2YIO - chain A; structure by X-ray diffraction, 2.43 A resolution.

Chain A:
Protein: Microneme antigen L2
From: Sarcocystis muris
UniProt: P81860 (MIA2_SARMU); residue numbers follow UniProt; this construct covers 1-138
Amino-acid sequence (138 residues; numbered 1 to 138; the number before each row is that of its first residue):
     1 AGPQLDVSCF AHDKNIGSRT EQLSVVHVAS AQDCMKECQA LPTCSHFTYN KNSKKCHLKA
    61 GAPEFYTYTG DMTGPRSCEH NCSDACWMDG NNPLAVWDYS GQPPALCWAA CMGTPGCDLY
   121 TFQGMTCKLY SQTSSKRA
Not modelled in the structure: 1-4, 133-138
Swiss-Prot annotation at these positions:
  - binding site (a carbohydrate): Ser18, Lys59, Tyr66, Asp71
Disulfides: Cys9-Cys78, Cys34-Cys56, Cys38-Cys44, Cys82-Cys86, Cys107-Cys127, Cys111-Cys117
Small-molecule neighbours: 1-thio-beta-D-galactopyranose (YIO): Gly17, Ser18, Arg19, Thr20, Gln22, Thr48, Asn50, His57, Lys59, Tyr66, Tyr68, Asp71

In short:
Bound to chain A: 1-thio-beta-D-galactopyranose. From UniProt: 4 carbohydrate-binding residues.
Chain A is Microneme antigen L2 (Sarcocystis muris); the structure, Crystal Structure of Parasite Sarcocystis
muris Microneme Protein SML- 2 in complex with 1-Thio-beta-D-Galactose (SPACEGROUP C2221), was determined by
X-ray diffraction together with 2YIL from the same study.
